8DB4 - chains A and B of the 5 polymer chains in the assembly; structure by X-ray diffraction, 2.30 A resolution.

# Chain A
Protein: 13T1 Heavy chain
From: Homo sapiens
Amino-acid sequence (231 residues; numbered 1 to 231; the number before each row is that of its first residue):
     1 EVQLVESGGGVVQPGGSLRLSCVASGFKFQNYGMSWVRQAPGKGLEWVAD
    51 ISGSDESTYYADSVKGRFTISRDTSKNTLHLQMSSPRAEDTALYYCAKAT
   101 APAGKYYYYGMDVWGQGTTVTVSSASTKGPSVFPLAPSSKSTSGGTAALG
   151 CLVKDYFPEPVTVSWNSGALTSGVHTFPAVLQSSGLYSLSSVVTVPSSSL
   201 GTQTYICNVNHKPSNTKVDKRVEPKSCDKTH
Not modelled in the structure: 140-144, 228-231
Disulfides: Cys22-Cys96, Cys151-Cys207
Ion coordination: Zn2+: Asp73, His80 (shared with 1 residue of chain I)

# Chain B
Protein: 13T1 Light chain
From: Homo sapiens
Amino-acid sequence (216 residues; row label = number of the first residue in the row):
     1 EIVMTQSPATLSLSPGEIATLSCRASQTVSSYLAWYQLKPGQAPRLLIYD
    51 ASRRAAGIPARFSGSESGTDFTLTISSLEPEDSAVYYCHQRSNWPPVHTF
   101 GQGTKLEIKRTVAAPSVFIFPPSDEQLKSGTASVVCLLNNFYPREAKVQW
   151 KVDNALQSGNSQESVTEQDSKDSTYSLSSTLTLSKADYEKHKVYACEVTH
   201 QGLSSPVTKSFNRGEC
Not modelled in the structure: 1-4, 27-28, 216
Disulfides: Cys23-Cys88, Cys136-Cys196
Ion coordination: Zn2+: Asp153, His191 (shared with 1 residue of chain C)

# Interface between chain A and chain B
Contacting residue pairs (62; chain A residue first):
  Gln39(A) - Leu38(B)
  Gln39(A) - Tyr87(B)  hydrogen bond
  Lys43(A) - Tyr87(B)
  Gly44(A) - Tyr87(B)
  Leu45(A) - Tyr87(B)
  Leu45(A) - Phe100(B)
  Trp47(A) - Pro96(B)
  Trp47(A) - His98(B)
  Trp47(A) - Phe100(B)
  Asp50(A) - His98(B)  salt bridge
  Tyr59(A) - Trp94(B)  hydrogen bond
  Tyr59(A) - Pro96(B)
  Tyr95(A) - Pro44(B)
  Thr100(A) - Leu46(B)
  Tyr106(A) - Tyr32(B)
  Tyr107(A) - Tyr32(B)
  Tyr108(A) - Tyr32(B)
  Tyr108(A) - His89(B)
  Tyr108(A) - Arg91(B)
  Tyr108(A) - His98(B)
  Tyr109(A) - Leu46(B)
  Tyr109(A) - Tyr49(B)  hydrophobic
  Tyr109(A) - Asp50(B)
  Tyr109(A) - Arg53(B)  hydrogen bond
  Gly110(A) - Tyr36(B)
  Met111(A) - Tyr36(B)  hydrogen bond (backbone-side chain)
  Met111(A) - Leu46(B)
  Met111(A) - His89(B)
  Met111(A) - His98(B)
  Trp114(A) - Tyr36(B)  hydrophobic
  Trp114(A) - Pro44(B)  hydrophobic
  Gly115(A) - Ala43(B)
  Phe133(A) - Ser123(B)
  Phe133(A) - Gln126(B)
  Phe133(A) - Ser129(B)
  Pro134(A) - Ser123(B)
  Leu135(A) - Phe120(B)  hydrophobic
  Ala136(A) - Phe120(B)
  Thr146(A) - Phe118(B)
  Ala148(A) - Phe118(B)  hydrophobic
  Ala148(A) - Phe120(B)
  Ala148(A) - Leu137(B)  hydrophobic
  Leu152(A) - Ser133(B)
  Lys154(A) - Gln126(B)
  Lys154(A) - Ser133(B)
  His175(A) - Asn139(B)
  His175(A) - Asn140(B)  hydrogen bond
  His175(A) - Ser176(B)  hydrogen bond
  Phe177(A) - Leu137(B)  hydrophobic
  Phe177(A) - Ser164(B)
  Phe177(A) - Thr166(B)
  Phe177(A) - Ser176(B)
  Phe177(A) - Leu177(B)
  Phe177(A) - Ser178(B)
  Pro178(A) - Ser164(B)  hydrogen bond (backbone-side chain)
  Pro178(A) - Val165(B)
  Val180(A) - Gln162(B)
  Val180(A) - Ser164(B)
  Leu181(A) - Gln162(B)  hydrogen bond (backbone-side chain)
  Gln182(A) - Gln162(B)
  Val192(A) - Leu137(B)  hydrophobic
  Thr194(A) - Asn139(B)
Interface residues without a listed pair, chain A (39 interface residues in all): Val37, Glu46, Asp112, Ala147, Leu149, Ser190
Interface residues without a listed pair, chain B (39 interface residues in all): Gln42, Val97, Glu125, Thr131, Val135, Glu163, Thr182

# In short
The chain A/chain B interface involves 39 residues from each chain, with 8 hydrogen bonds and 1 salt bridge.
Among the polar pairs are Asp50(A)-His98(B), Gln39(A)-Tyr87(B) and Tyr59(A)-Trp94(B). The Zn2+ site is built
by Asp73(A) and His80(A).
Here chain A is 13T1 Heavy chain and chain B is 13T1 Light chain, both from Homo sapiens. Entry 8DB4 (Crystal
structure of the peanut allergen Ara h 2 bound by two neutralizing antibodies 22S1 and ...) was determined by
X-ray diffraction.
